PDB entry 5O8F | X-ray diffraction, 3.20 A resolution | chains A and K of the 10 polymer chains in the assembly

[Chain A]
Molecule: Gamma-aminobutyric acid receptor subunit beta-3, Gamma-aminobutyric acid receptor subunit alpha-5
Source organism: Homo sapiens
UniProtKB: chimeric construct of P28472, P31644: residues 1-229 from P28472 (GBRB3_HUMAN) positions 26-246 (offset varies); residues 230-315 from P31644 positions 261-346 (UniProt number = residue number + 31); residues 393-431 from P31644 positions 424-462 (UniProt number = residue number + 31)
Sequence (367 residues; row label = number of the first residue in the row; note: 78 numbers in that range are skipped by the numbering (no residue carries them; nothing is unmodelled there); numbers below 1 keep their minus sign (Glu-2 is residue -2)):
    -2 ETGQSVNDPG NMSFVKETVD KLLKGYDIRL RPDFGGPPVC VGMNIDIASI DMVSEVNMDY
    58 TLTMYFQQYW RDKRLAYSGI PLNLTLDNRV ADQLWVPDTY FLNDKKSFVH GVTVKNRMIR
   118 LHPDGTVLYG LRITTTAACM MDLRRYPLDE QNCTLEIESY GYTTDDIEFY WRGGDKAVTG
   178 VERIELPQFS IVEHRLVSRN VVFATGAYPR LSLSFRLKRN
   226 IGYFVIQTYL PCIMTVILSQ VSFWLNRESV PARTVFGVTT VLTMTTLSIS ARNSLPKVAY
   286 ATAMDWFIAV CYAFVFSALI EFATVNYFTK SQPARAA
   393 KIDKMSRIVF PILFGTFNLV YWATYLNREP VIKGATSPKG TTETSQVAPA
Not modelled in the structure: -2 to 8, 419-442
Sequence notes: expression tag (-2 to 0, 432-442); linker (316-322); conflict Ile404 (Val435 in P31644)
Disulfide bonds: Cys136-Cys150
Glycans and other covalent adducts: N-acetylglucosamine (NAG) linked to Asn80; glycan linked to Asn149
Residues lining bound ligands:
  - Pregnanolone (P9N), molecule 1: Ile242, Gln245, Val246, Trp249, Pro403
  - Pregnanolone (P9N), molecule 2: Ile305, Ala308, Thr309, Tyr312
Curated features (UniProtKB/Swiss-Prot):
  - binding site (benzamidine): Asp95 to Tyr97, Glu155 to Tyr157, Phe200
  - binding site (4-aminobutanoate): Tyr97, Glu155, Tyr157, Thr202
  - binding site (histamine): Tyr97, Ser156, Tyr157, Thr202
  - glycosylation (N-linked (GlcNAc...) asparagine): Asn8, Asn80, Asn149
Reported in the primary citation:
  - binding site for Pregnanolone: Ile242, Gln245, Val246, Trp249, Ile305, Thr309
  - mutagenesis - Q245L (EC50 > 30 uM), Q245W (EC50 > 30 uM): decreased binding to Pregnanolone
  - conformationally variable residues (helix shift, loop rearrangement, side-chain flip): Gln245, Val246, Trp249, Leu250 to Val255, Pro256
  - post-translational modification sites: Asn149
  - mutagenesis - V246A/T287K, W249L/T287K: decreased signaling in response to Pregnanolone

[Chain K]
Molecule: Nanobody Nb25
Source organism: Lama glama
Notes: antibody fragment or engineered binder
Sequence (125 residues; numbered 1 to 125; the number before each row is that of its first residue):
     1 QVQLQESGGG LVQAGGSLRL SCAASGHTFN YPIMGWFRQA PGKEREFVGA ISWSGGSTSY
    61 ADSVKDRFTI SRDNAKNTVY LEMNNLKPED TAVYYCAAKG RYSGGLYYPT NYDYWGQGTQ
   121 VTVSS
Disulfide bonds: Cys22-Cys96

[Interface between chain A and chain K]
Pairs across the interface (19; chain A residue first):
  Leu99(A) - Tyr102(K)  hydrophobic
  Asn100(A) - Tyr102(K)
  Ala135(A) - Tyr102(K)
  Met137(A) - Phe29(K)
  Met137(A) - Arg101(K)
  Met138(A) - Phe29(K)
  Asp139(A) - Phe29(K)
  Arg196(A) - Asn111(K)  hydrogen bond (side chain-backbone)
  Arg196(A) - Asp113(K)  salt bridge
  Val198(A) - Ser103(K)
  Val198(A) - Asn111(K)
  Val199(A) - Gly104(K)
  Val199(A) - Gly105(K)  hydrogen bond (backbone-backbone)
  Val199(A) - Tyr108(K)  hydrophobic
  Val199(A) - Asn111(K)  hydrogen bond (backbone-side chain)
  Phe200(A) - Gly104(K)
  Phe200(A) - Tyr108(K)
  Ala201(A) - Tyr108(K)
  Arg207(A) - Tyr102(K)  hydrogen bond (side chain-backbone)
Other interface residues (no listed pair), chain A (17 interface residues in all): Arg141, Asn149, Thr151, Glu153, Asn197
Other interface residues (no listed pair), chain K (12 interface residues in all): Asn30, Trp53, Thr110

[Summary]
17 residues of chain A and 12 residues of chain K are in contact; the contacts include 4 hydrogen bonds and 1
salt bridge. Among the polar pairs are Arg196(A)-Asp113(K), Arg196(A)-Asn111(K) and Val199(A)-Asn111(K). From
the paper: a binding site for Pregnanolone at Ile242(A), Gln245(A) and Val246(A) among others; Q245L and Q245W
of chain A reduce binding to Pregnanolone; 4 substitutions were tested in all.
Here chain A is Gamma-aminobutyric acid receptor subunit beta-3, Gamma-aminobutyric acid receptor subunit
alpha-5 (Homo sapiens) and chain K is Nanobody Nb25 (Lama glama). Entry 5O8F (Structure of a chimaeric
beta3-alpha5 GABAA receptor in complex with nanobody Nb25 and pregnanolone) was determined by X-ray
diffraction (same publication as 5OJM).
